8FVP - chains A and B of the 3 polymer chains in the assembly; structure by X-ray diffraction, 2.60 A resolution.

# Chain A
Molecule: Proprotein convertase subtilisin/kexin type 9
Source organism: Homo sapiens
Notes: EC 3.4.21.-; fragment: prodomain residues 1-152
UniProt: Q8NBP7 (PCSK9_HUMAN); residue numbers follow UniProt; this construct covers 1-152
Chain sequence (152 residues; each row starts with the number of its first residue):
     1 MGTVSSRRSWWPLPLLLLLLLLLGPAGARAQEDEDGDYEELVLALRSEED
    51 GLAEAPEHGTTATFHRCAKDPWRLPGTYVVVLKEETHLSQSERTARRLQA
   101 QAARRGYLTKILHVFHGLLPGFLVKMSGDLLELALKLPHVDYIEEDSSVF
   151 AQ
Unresolved in the structure: 1-60

# Chain B
Molecule: Proprotein convertase subtilisin/kexin type 9
Source organism: Homo sapiens
Notes: EC 3.4.21.-
UniProt: Q8NBP7 (PCSK9_HUMAN); residues 153-692 here = UniProt positions 153-692
Chain sequence (540 residues; each row starts with the number of its first residue):
   153 SIPWNLERITPPRYRADEYQPPDGGSLVEVYLLDTSIQSDHREIEGRVMV
   203 TDFENVPEEDGTRFHRQASKCDSHGTHLAGVVSGRDAGVAKGASMRSLRV
   253 LNCQGKGTVSGTLIGLEFIRKSQLVQPVGPLVVLLPLAGGYSRVLNAACQ
   303 RLARAGVVLVTAAGNFRDDACLYSPASAPEVITVGATNAQDQPVTLGTLG
   353 TNFGRCVDLFAPGEDIIGASSDCSTCFVSQSGTSQAAAHVAGIAAMMLSA
   403 EPELTLAELRQRLIHFSAKDVINEAWFPEDQRVLTPNLVAALPPSTHGAG
   453 WQLFCRTVWSAHSGPTRMATAIARCAPDEELLSCSSFSRSGKRRGERMEA
   503 QGGKLVCRAHNAFGGEGVYAIARCCLLPQANCSVHTAPPAEASMGTRVHC
   553 HQQGHVLTGCSSHWEVEDLGTHKPPVLRPRGQPNQCVGHREASIHASCCH
   603 APGLECKVKEHGIPAPQEQVTVACEEGWTLTGCSALPGTSHVLGAYAVDN
   653 TCVVRSRDVSTTGSTSEEAVTAVAICCRSRHLAQASQELQ
Unresolved in the structure: 168-175, 213-219, 450-451, 543-546, 554-556, 572-584, 617-618, 640-641, 660-670, 682-692
Differences from the reference sequence: variant Ile-474 (Val in Q8NBP7), Glu-670 (Gly in Q8NBP7)
Cystine bridges: Cys-223/Cys-255, Cys-323/Cys-358, Cys-375/Cys-378, Cys-457/Cys-527, Cys-477/Cys-526, Cys-486/Cys-509, Cys-534/Cys-601, Cys-552/Cys-600, Cys-562/Cys-588, Cys-608/Cys-679, Cys-626/Cys-678, Cys-635/Cys-654
Metal / ion sites: Ca2+: Val-333, Cys-358, Asp-360

# How chain A and chain B interact
Contacting residue pairs (61):
  Thr-63(A) / Arg-295(B)  hydrogen bond
  His-65(A) / Arg-295(B)  hydrogen bond
  Lys-69(A) / Tyr-325(B)
  Trp-72(A) / Gly-291(B)
  Trp-72(A) / Gly-292(B)
  Trp-72(A) / Phe-318(B)  hydrophobic
  Leu-74(A) / Thr-260(B)
  Val-79(A) / Leu-265(B)  hydrophobic
  Val-79(A) / Val-296(B)  hydrophobic
  Val-81(A) / Val-296(B)  hydrophobic
  Glu-84(A) / Arg-303(B)  salt bridge
  His-113(A) / Ile-266(B)
  His-113(A) / Glu-269(B)  salt bridge
  Phe-115(A) / Leu-265(B)  hydrophobic
  Phe-115(A) / Ile-266(B)  hydrophobic
  Phe-115(A) / Glu-269(B)
  His-116(A) / Glu-269(B)  hydrogen bond (backbone-side chain)
  His-116(A) / Lys-273(B)  hydrogen bond
  Leu-118(A) / Leu-268(B)
  Leu-118(A) / Glu-269(B)
  Leu-118(A) / Ala-300(B)
  Leu-118(A) / Arg-303(B)  hydrogen bond (backbone-side chain)
  Leu-118(A) / Leu-304(B)  hydrophobic
  Leu-119(A) / Val-296(B)  hydrophobic
  Leu-123(A) / Ser-262(B)
  Tyr-142(A) / Arg-295(B)
  Tyr-142(A) / Val-296(B)
  Tyr-142(A) / Ala-299(B)
  Glu-144(A) / Ser-294(B)  hydrogen bond
  Glu-144(A) / Arg-295(B)  hydrogen bond (side chain-backbone)
  Glu-144(A) / Val-296(B)  hydrogen bond (side chain-backbone)
  Asp-146(A) / Thr-260(B)
  Asp-146(A) / Val-261(B)
  Asp-146(A) / Ser-262(B)  hydrogen bond
  Ser-147(A) / Thr-260(B)
  Ser-147(A) / Val-261(B)  hydrogen bond (backbone-backbone)
  Ser-148(A) / Gly-259(B)
  Ser-148(A) / Gly-291(B)
  Val-149(A) / Lys-258(B)
  Val-149(A) / Gly-259(B)  hydrogen bond (backbone-backbone)
  Val-149(A) / Thr-260(B)
  Val-149(A) / Thr-264(B)
  Val-149(A) / Ala-290(B)
  Phe-150(A) / Gly-257(B)
  Phe-150(A) / Lys-258(B)
  Phe-150(A) / Leu-289(B)
  Phe-150(A) / Ala-290(B)  hydrogen bond (backbone-backbone)
  Ala-151(A) / His-226(B)
  Ala-151(A) / Leu-253(B)  hydrophobic
  Ala-151(A) / Gly-257(B)  hydrogen bond (backbone-backbone)
  Ala-151(A) / Pro-288(B)
  Gln-152(A) / His-226(B)  hydrogen bond (backbone-side chain)
  Gln-152(A) / Pro-288(B)  hydrogen bond (backbone-backbone)
  Gln-152(A) / Leu-289(B)
  Gln-152(A) / Ala-290(B)
  Gln-152(A) / Gly-316(B)
  Gln-152(A) / Asn-317(B)  hydrogen bond (side chain-backbone)
  Gln-152(A) / Phe-318(B)
  Gln-152(A) / Gly-384(B)
  Gln-152(A) / Thr-385(B)  hydrogen bond (backbone-backbone)
  Gln-152(A) / Ser-386(B)  hydrogen bond (backbone-side chain)
Interface residues without a listed pair, chain A (27 interface residues in all): Cys-67, Val-114, Gly-117, Asp-141
Interface residues without a listed pair, chain B (38 interface residues in all): Arg-272, Leu-297, Ala-314, Asp-320, Gln-387

# In short
Chain A and chain B form an interface of 27 and 38 residues respectively; the contacts include 18 hydrogen
bonds and 2 salt bridges. Among the polar pairs are Glu-84(A)/Arg-303(B), His-113(A)/Glu-269(B) and
Thr-63(A)/Arg-295(B). Val-333(B), Cys-358(B) and Asp-360(B) form the Ca2+ site.
Chain A is Proprotein convertase subtilisin/kexin type 9 and chain B is Proprotein convertase subtilisin/kexin
type 9, both from Homo sapiens; the structure, PCSK9 in complex with an inhibitor, was determined by X-ray
diffraction together with 8FPO, 8FPQ, 8FVL, 8FVM, 8FVN, 8FVO and 8FVQ from the same study.
